2XAE - chains A and B of the 3 polymer chains in the assembly; structure by X-ray diffraction, 2.60 A resolution.

# Chain A (and B)
Name: Kinesin-like protein KIF11
Source organism: Homo sapiens
Notes: fragment: motor domain, residues 1-368; chain B of this document is another copy of the same molecule, construct and numbering; everything in this record applies to it too
UniProt: P52732 (KIF11_HUMAN); residues 1-368 here = UniProt positions 1-368
Sequence (368 residues; each row starts with the number of its first residue):
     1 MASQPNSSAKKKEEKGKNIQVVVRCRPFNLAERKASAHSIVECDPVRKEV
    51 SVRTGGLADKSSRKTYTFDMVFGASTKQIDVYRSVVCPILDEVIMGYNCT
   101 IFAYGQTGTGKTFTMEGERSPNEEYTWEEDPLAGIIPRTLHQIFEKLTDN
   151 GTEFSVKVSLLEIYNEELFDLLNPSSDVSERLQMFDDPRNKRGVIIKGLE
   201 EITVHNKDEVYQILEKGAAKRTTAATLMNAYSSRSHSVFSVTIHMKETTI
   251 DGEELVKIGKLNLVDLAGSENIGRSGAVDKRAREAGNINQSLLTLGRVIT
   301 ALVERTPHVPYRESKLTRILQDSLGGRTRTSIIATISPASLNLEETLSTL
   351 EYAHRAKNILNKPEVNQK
Disordered / not traced: 1-16, 248-252, 272-286, 365-368
Ion coordination: Mg2+: Thr112 (together with ADP)
Residues lining bound ligands:
  - 2XA ((2R)-2-amino-3-[(4-chlorophenyl)-diphenyl-methyl]sulfanyl-propanoic acid): Thr112, Glu116, Gly117, Glu118, Arg119, Trp127, Ala133, Ile136, Pro137, Leu160, Tyr211, Leu214, Glu215, Ala218, Arg221, Phe239
  - ADP (adenosine-5'-diphosphate): Arg24, Arg26, Pro27, Thr76, Gln106, Thr107, Gly108, Thr109, Gly110, Lys111, Thr112, Phe113, Glu118
UniProt features mapped onto this chain:
  - binding site (ATP): Gly105 to Thr112
  - modified residue: Lys146 (N6-acetyllysine)

# How chain A and chain B interact
Pairs across the interface (30; chain A residue first):
  Lys34(A) with Thr226(B), hydrogen bond
  Ala35(A) with Thr223(B); Leu227(B), hydrophobic
  Ser36(A) with Ser176(B); Asp177(B)
  Ala37(A) with Asp177(B)
  His38(A) with Ser175(B); Ser176(B); Asp177(B), hydrogen bond (backbone-side chain); Glu180(B)
  Arg53(A) with Glu180(B), salt bridge
  Gly56(A) with Glu180(B); Arg181(B)
  Leu57(A) with Asp170(B); Asn173(B); Glu180(B); Arg181(B), hydrogen bond (backbone-backbone); Leu182(B), hydrophobic; Gly198(B)
  Ala58(A) with Arg181(B); Gln183(B); Lys197(B), hydrogen bond (backbone-side chain)
  Ser340(A) with Asp177(B); Ser179(B), hydrogen bond; Glu180(B); Arg181(B), hydrogen bond (backbone-side chain)
  Leu341(A) with Ser179(B); Arg181(B), hydrogen bond (backbone-side chain); Leu227(B)
  Leu343(A) with Arg181(B)
Other interface residues (no listed pair), chain A (13 interface residues in all): Gly55
Other interface residues (no listed pair), chain B (16 interface residues in all): Met228

# Summary
13 residues of chain A and 16 residues of chain B are in contact, with 7 hydrogen bonds and 1 salt bridge.
Polar contacts include Arg53(A)-Glu180(B), Lys34(A)-Thr226(B) and His38(A)-Asp177(B). Bound to chain A:
compound 2XA and ADP.
Chain A and chain B are both Kinesin-like protein KIF11 (Homo sapiens); the structure, Crystal structure of
human kinesin Eg5 in complex with (R)-2-amino-3-((S)-2-methyl-1,1-diphenylbutylthio)propanoic acid, was
determined by X-ray diffraction (same publication as 2X2R).
